6RDA - chains 4 and 7 of the 13 polymer chains in the assembly; structure by electron microscopy, 3.04 A resolution.

[Chain 4]
Name: Mitochondrial ATP synthase associated protein ASA4
Organism: Polytomella sp. Pringsheim 198.80
UniProtKB: D7NIZ2 (D7NIZ2_9CHLO); residues 1-294 here = UniProt positions 1-294
Chain sequence (294 residues; numbered 1 to 294; the number before each row is that of its first residue):
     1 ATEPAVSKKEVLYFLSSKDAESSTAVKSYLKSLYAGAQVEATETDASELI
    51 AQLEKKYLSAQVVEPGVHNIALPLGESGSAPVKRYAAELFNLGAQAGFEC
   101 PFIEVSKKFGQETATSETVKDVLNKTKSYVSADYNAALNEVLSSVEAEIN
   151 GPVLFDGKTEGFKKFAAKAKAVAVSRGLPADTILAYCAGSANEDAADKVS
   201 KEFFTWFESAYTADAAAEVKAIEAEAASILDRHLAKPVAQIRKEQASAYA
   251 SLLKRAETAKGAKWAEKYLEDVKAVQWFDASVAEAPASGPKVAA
Disordered / not traced: 1-4

[Chain 7]
Name: Mitochondrial ATP synthase associated protein ASA7
Organism: Polytomella sp. Pringsheim 198.80
UniProtKB: D8V7I2 (D8V7I2_9CHLO); residues 1-190 here = UniProt positions 1-190
Chain sequence (190 residues; each row starts with the number of its first residue):
     1 MSSVRAGVEAGRRDLTTFTFSGLQDAPVAALSGSIKLNVAAKAGKAEVTV
    51 AAGAAKAATQVSAAALRKLSGSKISLAEVARISVLHSSIQNYLLSLSNER
   101 YQLLSQWPDFTTMYGKDFYYRAHPEDLKKFYDAADEYYKLYETVTEFDSL
   151 SALASQVVPNYAARRRSTVHPAIGSTVADGAFTNFLLSKQ
Disordered / not traced: 1-14

[How chain 4 and chain 7 interact]
Pairs across the interface (128; chain 4 residue first):
  K56(4) - T168(7)
  V63(4) - R165(7)
  V63(4) - P171(7)  hydrophobic
  E64(4) - A162(7)
  E64(4) - R166(7)  salt bridge
  V67(4) - L85(7)
  V67(4) - Y161(7)  hydrophobic
  V67(4) - R165(7)
  H68(4) - S83(7)
  H68(4) - V84(7)  hydrogen bond (backbone-backbone)
  H68(4) - L85(7)  hydrogen bond (backbone-backbone)
  H68(4) - V158(7)
  H68(4) - A162(7)
  N69(4) - V84(7)
  I70(4) - L85(7)
  A71(4) - V84(7)  hydrophobic
  A71(4) - S88(7)
  L72(4) - L85(7)  hydrophobic
  L72(4) - S88(7)  hydrogen bond (backbone-side chain)
  L72(4) - Y161(7)  hydrophobic
  L74(4) - S88(7)
  L74(4) - I89(7)  hydrophobic
  L74(4) - Y92(7)  hydrophobic
  G75(4) - Y92(7)
  Y85(4) - Y161(7)  hydrogen bond
  L89(4) - R165(7)
  L89(4) - H170(7)
  L89(4) - A172(7)  hydrophobic
  G93(4) - H170(7)
  F98(4) - V169(7)
  F98(4) - H170(7)
  F98(4) - P171(7)
  E99(4) - H170(7)  hydrogen bond (backbone-side chain)
  P101(4) - H170(7)
  P101(4) - I173(7)
  F102(4) - G180(7)
  F102(4) - A181(7)  hydrophobic
  E104(4) - V169(7)
  V105(4) - V169(7)  hydrophobic
  V105(4) - I173(7)  hydrophobic
  V105(4) - A178(7)  hydrophobic
  V105(4) - A181(7)  hydrophobic
  K108(4) - T168(7)
  F109(4) - A178(7)
  F109(4) - A181(7)
  F109(4) - F182(7)  hydrophobic
  F109(4) - F185(7)  hydrophobic
  G110(4) - F185(7)
  T113(4) - F185(7)
  V122(4) - L186(7)  hydrophobic
  T126(4) - F182(7)
  Y129(4) - A178(7)
  V130(4) - D179(7)
  V130(4) - F182(7)  hydrophobic
  S131(4) - D179(7)  hydrogen bond (backbone-side chain)
  Y134(4) - D179(7)
  Y134(4) - T183(7)
  L138(4) - F182(7)  hydrophobic
  L138(4) - L186(7)  hydrophobic
  F155(4) - F185(7)  hydrophobic
  F155(4) - L186(7)  hydrophobic
  F155(4) - Q190(7)
  D156(4) - Q190(7)
  F162(4) - L186(7)
  A166(4) - L187(7)
  A169(4) - L187(7)  hydrophobic
  K170(4) - L187(7)
  A173(4) - T183(7)
  L178(4) - G180(7)
  L178(4) - T183(7)
  I183(4) - G180(7)
  I183(4) - T183(7)
  I183(4) - N184(7)  hydrogen bond (backbone-side chain)
  L184(4) - T183(7)
  L184(4) - N184(7)
  L184(4) - L187(7)
  L184(4) - S188(7)
  C187(4) - N184(7)
  W206(4) - T176(7)
  W206(4) - G180(7)
  F207(4) - V177(7)  hydrophobic
  A210(4) - T176(7)
  A210(4) - V177(7)  hydrophobic
  Y211(4) - V177(7)
  D214(4) - G174(7)
  D214(4) - S175(7)  hydrogen bond (side chain-backbone)
  D214(4) - T176(7)  hydrogen bond (side chain-backbone)
  D214(4) - V177(7)
  E218(4) - R164(7)  salt bridge
  E218(4) - R165(7)  salt bridge
  I222(4) - V157(7)  hydrophobic
  I222(4) - Y161(7)  hydrophobic
  E223(4) - Y92(7)
  E225(4) - Q156(7)
  E225(4) - V157(7)
  A226(4) - L93(7)
  A227(4) - L96(7)  hydrophobic
  I229(4) - L153(7)  hydrophobic
  I229(4) - Q156(7)
  I229(4) - V157(7)  hydrophobic
  L230(4) - L93(7)  hydrophobic
  L230(4) - L96(7)  hydrophobic
  L230(4) - S97(7)
  L230(4) - L150(7)  hydrophobic
  L230(4) - L153(7)  hydrophobic
  D231(4) - R100(7)  salt bridge
  H233(4) - T143(7)
  H233(4) - S149(7)
  H233(4) - L153(7)
  L234(4) - R100(7)
  L234(4) - T143(7)
  L234(4) - V144(7)  hydrophobic
  A235(4) - K139(7)
  K236(4) - K139(7)
  K236(4) - T143(7)
  V238(4) - E142(7)
  V238(4) - E146(7)
  I241(4) - T143(7)
  I241(4) - S149(7)
  R242(4) - E146(7)  salt bridge
  Q245(4) - S149(7)  hydrogen bond (side chain-backbone)
  Q245(4) - A152(7)
  V275(4) - R81(7)
  F278(4) - V79(7)  hydrophobic
  F278(4) - A80(7)
  F278(4) - R81(7)
  D279(4) - R81(7)  salt bridge
  P290(4) - V79(7)  hydrophobic
Other interface residues (no listed pair), chain 4 (78 interface residues in all): F90, S106, L123, G157, F165, R176, A180, A213, P237, V292
Other interface residues (no listed pair), chain 7 (56 interface residues in all): I82, N160, S167, K189

[Overview]
The interface between chain 4 and chain 7 involves 78 residues on one side and 56 on the other; the contacts
include 10 hydrogen bonds and 6 salt bridges. Polar pairs include E64(4)-R166(7), E218(4)-R164(7) and
E218(4)-R165(7).
Here chain 4 is Mitochondrial ATP synthase associated protein ASA4 and chain 7 is Mitochondrial ATP synthase
associated protein ASA7, both from Polytomella sp. Pringsheim 198.80. Entry 6RDA (CryoEM structure of
Polytomella F-ATP synthase, Primary rotary state 1, monomer-masked refinement) was determined by electron
microscopy, deposited together with 6RD4, 6RD5, 6RD6, 6RD7, 6RD8, 6RD9 and 46 further entries.
